PDB entry 8HPR | electron microscopy, 3.75 A resolution | chains A and D of the 5 polymer chains in the assembly

Chain A:
Protein: ABC sugar transporter, permease component
Organism: Mycolicibacterium smegmatis MC2 155
Reference sequence: I7G6S2 (I7G6S2_MYCS2); residues 1-305 here = UniProt positions 1-305
Sequence (305 residues; row label = number of the first residue in the row):
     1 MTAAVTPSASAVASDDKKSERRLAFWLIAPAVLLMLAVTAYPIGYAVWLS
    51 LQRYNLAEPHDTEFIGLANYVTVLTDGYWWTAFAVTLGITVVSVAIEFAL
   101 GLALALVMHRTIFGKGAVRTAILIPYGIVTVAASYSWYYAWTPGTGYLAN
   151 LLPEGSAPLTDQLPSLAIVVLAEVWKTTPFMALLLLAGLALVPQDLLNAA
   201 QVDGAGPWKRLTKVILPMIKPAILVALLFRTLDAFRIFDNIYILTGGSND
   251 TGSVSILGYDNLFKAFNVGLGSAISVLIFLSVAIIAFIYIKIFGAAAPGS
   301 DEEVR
Unresolved in the structure: 1-22, 300-305

Chain D:
Protein: ABC transporter, ATP-binding protein SugC
Organism: Mycolicibacterium smegmatis MC2 155
Reference sequence: A0R2C0 (A0R2C0_MYCS2); residues 1-406 here = UniProt positions 1-406
Sequence (406 residues; each row starts with the number of its first residue):
     1 MAEIVLDRVTKSYPDGAGGVRAAVKEFSMTIADGEFIILVGPSGCGKSTT
    51 LNMIAGLEEITSGELRIGGERVNEKAPKDRDIAMVFQSYALYPHMTVRQN
   101 IAFPLTLAKVPKAEIAAKVEETAKILDLSELLDRKPGQLSGGQRQRVAMG
   151 RAIVRSPKAFLMDQPLSNLDAKLRVQMRAEISRLQDRLGTTTVYVTHDQT
   201 EAMTLGDRVVVMLAGEVQQIGTPDELYSSPANLFVAGFIGSPAMNFFPAT
   251 RTDVGVRLPFGEVTLTPHMLDLLDKQARPENIIVGIRPEHIEDSALLDGY
   301 ARIRALTFSVRADIVESLGADKYVHFTTEGAGAESAQLAELAADSGAGTN
   351 QFIARVSADSRVRTGEQIELAIDTTKLSIFDAATGLNLTRDITPTDPTEA
   401 AGPDAG
Unresolved in the structure: 1, 16-19, 328-351, 392-406
Construct notes: engineered mutation Q164 (Glu in A0R2C0)
Bound ions: Mg2+: S48, Q87 (together with ATP)
Ligand contacts:
  - ATP (adenosine-5'-triphosphate), molecule 1: Y13, A23, P42, S43, G44, C45, G46, K47, S48, T49, Q87, Q164, H197
  - ATP, molecule 2: R134, G137, Q138, L139, S140, G141, G142, Q143, N168

Chain A / chain D interface:
Pairs across the interface - 28 pairs, chain A then chain D:
  D195(A) - F86(D)
  D195(A) - S88(D)  hydrogen bond
  D195(A) - A90(D)
  L196(A) - L91(D)
  L196(A) - Y92(D)  hydrogen bond (backbone-side chain)
  N198(A) - L57(D)
  N198(A) - F86(D)
  A199(A) - F86(D)
  A199(A) - Y92(D)
  A199(A) - R151(D)
  A200(A) - Y92(D)  hydrogen bond (backbone-side chain)
  Q201(A) - P77(D)
  Q201(A) - K78(D)
  V202(A) - L57(D)  hydrophobic
  V202(A) - P77(D)  hydrophobic
  V202(A) - I82(D)
  V202(A) - R155(D)  hydrogen bond (backbone-side chain)
  D203(A) - P104(D)
  D203(A) - L107(D)
  D203(A) - R151(D)
  D203(A) - R155(D)  salt bridge
  G204(A) - K78(D)
  A205(A) - L107(D)
  K213(A) - H94(D)  hydrogen bond (backbone-side chain)
  V214(A) - Y92(D)  hydrophobic
  P217(A) - H94(D)
  M218(A) - P93(D)
  M218(A) - H94(D)
Also at the interface, not in a pair above, chain A (16 interface residues in all): G206, K209
Also at the interface, not in a pair above, chain D (18 interface residues in all): A55, M84, F103

In short:
The interface between chain A and chain D involves 16 residues on one side and 18 on the other, with 5
hydrogen bonds and 1 salt bridge. Among the polar pairs are D203(A)-R155(D), D195(A)-S88(D) and
L196(A)-Y92(D). Ligands of chain D: ATP.
Here chain A is ABC sugar transporter, permease component and chain D is ABC transporter, ATP-binding protein
SugC, both from Mycolicibacterium smegmatis MC2 155. Entry 8HPR (LpqY-SugABC in state 4) was determined by
electron microscopy, deposited together with 8HPL, 8HPM, 8HPN and 8HPS.
